PDB entry 8JKF | electron microscopy, 2.83 A resolution | chains h and a of the 12 polymer chains in the assembly

[Chain h]
Molecule: the heavy chain of antibody 3G2
Source organism: Homo sapiens
Notes: antibody fragment or engineered binder
Chain sequence (115 residues; each row starts with the number of its first residue):
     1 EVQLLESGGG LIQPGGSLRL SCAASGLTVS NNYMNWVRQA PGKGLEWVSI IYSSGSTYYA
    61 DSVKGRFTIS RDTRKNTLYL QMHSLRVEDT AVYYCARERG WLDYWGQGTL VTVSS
Disordered / not traced: 1
Disulfides: Cys22-Cys95

[Chain a]
Molecule: NS1
Source organism: Zika virus
Reference sequence: A0A7U3RUT3 (A0A7U3RUT3_ZIKV); residues 3-354 here correspond to UniProt positions 797-1148 (UniProt number = residue number + 794)
Chain sequence (358 residues; numbered -3 to 354; the number before each row is that of its first residue; numbers below 1 keep their minus sign (His-3 is residue -3)):
    -3 HHHHHHGCSV DFSKKETRCG TGVFVYNDVE AWRDRYKYHP DSPRRLAAAV KQAWEDGICG
    57 ISSVSRMENI MWRSVEGELN AILEENGVQL TVVVGSVKNP MWRGPQRLPV PVNELPHGWK
   117 AWGKSYFVRA AKTNNSFVVD GDTLKECPLK HRAWNSFLVE DHGFGVFHTS VWLKVREDYS
   177 LECDPAVIGT AVKGKEAVHS DLGYWIESEK NDTWRLKRAH LIEMKTCEWP KSHTLWTDGI
   237 EESDLIIPKS LAGPLSHHNT REGYRTQMKG PWHSEELEIR FEECPGTKVH VEETCGTRGP
   297 SLRSTTASGR VIEEWCCREC TMPPLSFRAK DGCWYGMEIR PRKEPESNLV RSMVTAGS
Disordered / not traced: -3 to -1, 26-29, 119-122, 353-354
Sequence notes: expression tag (-3 to 2)
Disulfides: Cys4-Cys15, Cys55-Cys143, Cys179-Cys223, Cys280-Cys329, Cys291-Cys312, Cys313-Cys316

[Interface between chain h and chain a]
Residue-residue contacts (16):
  Asn31(h) with Asp174(a)
  Tyr33(h) with Tyr175(a), hydrophobic; Ser176(a); Leu177(a), hydrogen bond (side chain-backbone)
  Tyr52(h) with Leu177(a); Glu178(a); Glu224(a)
  Ser54(h) with Glu178(a), hydrogen bond
  Ser56(h) with Glu178(a); Lys227(a)
  Thr57(h) with Lys227(a), hydrogen bond (backbone-side chain)
  Tyr58(h) with Lys227(a); Lys245(a)
  Arg99(h) with Tyr175(a)
  Gly100(h) with Tyr175(a)
  Trp101(h) with Pro101(a)
Other interface residues (no listed pair), chain h (13 interface residues in all): Asn32, Ser53, Glu98

[In short]
The interface between chain h and chain a involves 13 residues on one side and 9 on the other, with 3 hydrogen
bonds. Among the polar pairs are Tyr33(h)-Leu177(a), Ser54(h)-Glu178(a) and Thr57(h)-Lys227(a).
Chain h is the heavy chain of antibody 3G2 (Homo sapiens) and chain a is NS1 (Zika virus); the structure,
CryoEM structure of sNS1 complexed with Fab 3G2, was determined by electron microscopy (same publication as
8JQM).
